6RJG - chains C and D of the 6 polymer chains in the assembly; structure by electron microscopy, 3.20 A resolution.

== Chain C ==
Protein: Cas 9
From: Streptococcus thermophilus DGCC 7710
Notes: EC 3.1.-.-
Sequence (1121 residues; each row starts with the number of its first residue):
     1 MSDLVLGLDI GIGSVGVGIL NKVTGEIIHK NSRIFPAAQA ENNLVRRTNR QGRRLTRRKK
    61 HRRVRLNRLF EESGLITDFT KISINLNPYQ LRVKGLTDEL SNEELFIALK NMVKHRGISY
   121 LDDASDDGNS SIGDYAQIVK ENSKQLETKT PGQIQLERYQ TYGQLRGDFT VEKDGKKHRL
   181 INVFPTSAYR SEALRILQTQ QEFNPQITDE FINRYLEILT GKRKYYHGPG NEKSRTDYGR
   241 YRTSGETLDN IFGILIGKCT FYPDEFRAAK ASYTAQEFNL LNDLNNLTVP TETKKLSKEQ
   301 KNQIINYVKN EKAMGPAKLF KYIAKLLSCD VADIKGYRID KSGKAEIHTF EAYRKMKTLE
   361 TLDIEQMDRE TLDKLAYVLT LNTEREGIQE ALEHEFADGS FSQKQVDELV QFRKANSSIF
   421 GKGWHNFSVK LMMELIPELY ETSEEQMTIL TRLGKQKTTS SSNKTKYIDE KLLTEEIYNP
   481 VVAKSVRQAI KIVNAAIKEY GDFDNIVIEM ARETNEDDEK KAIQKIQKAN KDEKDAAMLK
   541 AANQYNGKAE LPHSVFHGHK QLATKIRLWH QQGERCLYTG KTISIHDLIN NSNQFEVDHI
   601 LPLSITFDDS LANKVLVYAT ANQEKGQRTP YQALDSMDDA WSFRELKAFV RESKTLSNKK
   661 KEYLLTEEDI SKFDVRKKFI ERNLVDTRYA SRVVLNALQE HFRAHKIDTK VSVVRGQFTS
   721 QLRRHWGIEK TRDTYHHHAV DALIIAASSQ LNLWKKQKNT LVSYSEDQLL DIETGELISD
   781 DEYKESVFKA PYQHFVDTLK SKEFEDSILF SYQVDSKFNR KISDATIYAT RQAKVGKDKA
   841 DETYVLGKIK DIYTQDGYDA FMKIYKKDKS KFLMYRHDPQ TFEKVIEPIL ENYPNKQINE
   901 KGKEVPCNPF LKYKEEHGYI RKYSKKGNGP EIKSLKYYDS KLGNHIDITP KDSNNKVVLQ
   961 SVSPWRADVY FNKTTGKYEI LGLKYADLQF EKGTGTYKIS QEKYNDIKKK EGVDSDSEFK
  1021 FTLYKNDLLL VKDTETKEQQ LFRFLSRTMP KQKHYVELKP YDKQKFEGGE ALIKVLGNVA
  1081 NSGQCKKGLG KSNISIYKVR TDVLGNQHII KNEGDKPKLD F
Not modelled in the structure: 1-2, 122-132, 288-295, 510-689, 715-804, 893-908
From the paper describing this entry:
  - binding site for ntPAM: Lys1086

== Chain D ==
Molecule: sgRNA
From: Streptococcus thermophilus
Sequence (117 nucleotides; each row starts with the number of its first residue):
     1 GUUGCGUUGA UAAAAGUAUU GUUUUUGUAC UCUCAAGAUU CAAUAAUCUU GCAGAAGCUA
    61 CAAAGAUAAG GCUUCAUGCC GAAAUCAACA CCCUGUCAUU UUAUGGCAGG GUGUUUU
Not modelled in the structure: 1, 34-52, 93-109, 116-117

== How chain C and chain D interact ==
Residue-residue contacts (194):
  Ala40(C) - A13(D)  phosphate contact
  Asn42(C) - A83(D)  sugar contact
  Asn43(C) - A13(D)  phosphate contact
  Asn43(C) - A14(D)  phosphate contact
  Asn43(C) - A83(D)  sugar contact
  Arg46(C) - A82(D)  salt bridge to the phosphate
  Arg46(C) - A83(D)  sugar contact
  Arg47(C) - A13(D)  salt bridge to the phosphate
  Arg47(C) - A14(D)  salt bridge to the phosphate
  Arg47(C) - A15(D)  phosphate contact
  Asn49(C) - A82(D)  hydrogen bond to the base
  Arg50(C) - A14(D)  salt bridge to the phosphate
  Arg50(C) - A15(D)  salt bridge to the phosphate
  Gln51(C) - A15(D)  hydrogen bond to the phosphate
  Arg53(C) - A68(D)  phosphate contact
  Arg53(C) - G81(D)  base contact
  Arg53(C) - A82(D)  salt bridge to the phosphate
  Arg54(C) - A15(D)  salt bridge to the phosphate
  Arg54(C) - G16(D)  salt bridge to the phosphate
  Arg54(C) - C80(D)  salt bridge to the phosphate
  Leu55(C) - U17(D)  base contact
  Leu55(C) - A18(D)  phosphate contact
  Arg57(C) - C79(D)  salt bridge to the phosphate
  Arg57(C) - C80(D)  salt bridge to the phosphate
  Arg58(C) - G16(D)  salt bridge to the phosphate
  Arg58(C) - U17(D)  salt bridge to the phosphate
  Arg58(C) - G78(D)  salt bridge to the phosphate
  Arg58(C) - C79(D)  salt bridge to the phosphate
  Lys60(C) - A66(D)  phosphate contact
  Lys60(C) - U67(D)  salt bridge to the phosphate
  His61(C) - A76(D)  hydrogen bond to the sugar
  His61(C) - G78(D)  phosphate contact
  Arg62(C) - A18(D)  salt bridge to the phosphate
  Arg63(C) - G65(D)  salt bridge to the phosphate
  Arg63(C) - A66(D)  salt bridge to the phosphate
  Arg65(C) - U77(D)  phosphate contact
  Arg68(C) - C75(D)  hydrogen bond to the sugar
  Arg68(C) - A76(D)  salt bridge to the phosphate
  Ile84(C) - A63(D)  hydrogen bond to the sugar
  Ile84(C) - A64(D)  sugar contact
  Asn85(C) - U26(D)  hydrogen bond to the sugar
  Asn85(C) - G27(D)  hydrogen bond to the sugar
  Tyr89(C) - A63(D)  hydrogen bond to the phosphate
  Lys110(C) - A64(D)  hydrogen bond to the phosphate
  Lys110(C) - G65(D)  salt bridge to the phosphate
  Asn111(C) - A64(D)  phosphate contact
  Lys114(C) - A64(D)  salt bridge to the phosphate
  Lys114(C) - G65(D)  salt bridge to the phosphate
  His115(C) - U19(D)  phosphate contact
  His115(C) - U20(D)  salt bridge to the phosphate
  Arg116(C) - U17(D)  hydrogen bond to the phosphate
  Arg116(C) - A18(D)  salt bridge to the phosphate
  Arg116(C) - U19(D)  phosphate contact
  Gly117(C) - A18(D)  sugar contact
  Tyr159(C) - C61(D)  sugar contact
  Gly163(C) - C61(D)  hydrogen bond to the sugar
  Gln164(C) - C61(D)  phosphate contact
  Leu165(C) - A62(D)  hydrogen bond to the phosphate
  Arg166(C) - U20(D)  salt bridge to the phosphate
  Arg166(C) - A62(D)  hydrogen bond to the phosphate
  Arg166(C) - A63(D)  salt bridge to the phosphate
  Gly167(C) - U20(D)  hydrogen bond to the phosphate
  Asn182(C) - U19(D)  sugar contact
  Val183(C) - A18(D)  sugar contact
  Gly221(C) - U77(D)  sugar contact
  Lys222(C) - U17(D)  hydrogen bond to the sugar
  Arg223(C) - G16(D)  hydrogen bond to the sugar
  Arg223(C) - U17(D)  phosphate contact
  Arg223(C) - U77(D)  base contact
  Arg223(C) - G78(D)  salt bridge to the phosphate
  Arg223(C) - C79(D)  salt bridge to the phosphate
  Lys224(C) - G16(D)  sugar contact
  Tyr225(C) - A15(D)  hydrogen bond to the sugar
  Tyr225(C) - G16(D)  sugar contact
  Gly228(C) - A15(D)  phosphate contact
  Pro229(C) - A15(D)  phosphate contact
  Pro229(C) - G16(D)  phosphate contact
  Pro229(C) - C79(D)  phosphate contact
  Gly230(C) - G78(D)  phosphate contact
  Gly230(C) - C79(D)  hydrogen bond to the phosphate
  Asn231(C) - U77(D)  phosphate contact
  Asn231(C) - G78(D)  sugar contact
  Lys233(C) - U74(D)  hydrogen bond to the phosphate
  Lys233(C) - C75(D)  salt bridge to the phosphate
  Ser234(C) - U74(D)  base contact
  Ser234(C) - G78(D)  hydrogen bond to the sugar
  Thr236(C) - C79(D)  phosphate contact
  Thr236(C) - C80(D)  hydrogen bond to the phosphate
  Tyr238(C) - A14(D)  phosphate contact
  Tyr238(C) - A15(D)  phosphate contact
  Tyr238(C) - C80(D)  phosphate contact
  Arg240(C) - U77(D)  hydrogen bond to the base
  Tyr241(C) - U77(D)  hydrogen bond to the base
  Thr260(C) - G4(D)  hydrogen bond to the phosphate
  Lys270(C) - G6(D)  salt bridge to the phosphate
  Asn279(C) - C5(D)  sugar contact
  Asn282(C) - G4(D)  sugar contact
  Arg338(C) - C5(D)  hydrogen bond to the sugar
  Arg338(C) - G6(D)  hydrogen bond to the sugar
  Lys341(C) - U7(D)  sugar contact
  Glu346(C) - G6(D)  hydrogen bond to the sugar
  His348(C) - C5(D)  hydrogen bond to the sugar
  Lys422(C) - U7(D)  salt bridge to the phosphate
  His425(C) - G4(D)  phosphate contact
  His425(C) - C5(D)  salt bridge to the phosphate
  Asn426(C) - G4(D)  phosphate contact
  Asn426(C) - C5(D)  hydrogen bond to the phosphate
  Phe427(C) - G4(D)  sugar contact
  Gln446(C) - U3(D)  hydrogen bond to the base
  Gln446(C) - G4(D)  hydrogen bond to the sugar
  Met447(C) - U2(D)  base contact
  Met447(C) - U3(D)  base contact
  Lys464(C) - G110(D)  salt bridge to the phosphate
  Lys464(C) - G111(D)  phosphate contact
  Thr465(C) - G110(D)  phosphate contact
  Thr465(C) - G111(D)  phosphate contact
  Lys466(C) - G111(D)  phosphate contact
  Lys466(C) - U112(D)  salt bridge to the phosphate
  Tyr467(C) - G111(D)  phosphate contact
  Lys484(C) - U85(D)  salt bridge to the phosphate
  Arg487(C) - A84(D)  sugar contact
  Lys491(C) - C86(D)  salt bridge to the phosphate
  Lys491(C) - A87(D)  salt bridge to the phosphate
  Gln813(C) - U85(D)  phosphate contact
  Val814(C) - C86(D)  base contact
  Ser816(C) - C86(D)  base contact
  Lys817(C) - A83(D)  salt bridge to the phosphate
  Lys817(C) - A84(D)  base contact
  Asn819(C) - A68(D)  base contact
  Asn819(C) - A69(D)  base contact
  Asn819(C) - G81(D)  hydrogen bond to the sugar
  Asn819(C) - A82(D)  sugar contact
  Asn819(C) - A83(D)  phosphate contact
  Arg820(C) - A68(D)  hydrogen bond to the base
  Arg820(C) - A82(D)  sugar contact
  Arg820(C) - A83(D)  salt bridge to the phosphate
  Arg820(C) - A84(D)  salt bridge to the phosphate
  Lys821(C) - A68(D)  base contact
  Lys821(C) - A82(D)  base contact
  Ile822(C) - A68(D)  hydrogen bond to the base
  Ile822(C) - A69(D)  sugar contact
  Ile827(C) - U22(D)  hydrogen bond to the sugar
  Ile827(C) - U23(D)  sugar contact
  Ala829(C) - U23(D)  phosphate contact
  Ala829(C) - U24(D)  phosphate contact
  Arg831(C) - U24(D)  salt bridge to the phosphate
  Arg831(C) - C58(D)  salt bridge to the phosphate
  Lys848(C) - U22(D)  salt bridge to the phosphate
  Lys848(C) - U23(D)  salt bridge to the phosphate
  Lys850(C) - U22(D)  phosphate contact
  Leu873(C) - C58(D)  phosphate contact
  Met874(C) - C58(D)  sugar contact
  His877(C) - G57(D)  sugar contact
  His877(C) - C58(D)  hydrogen bond to the sugar
  Lys922(C) - C30(D)  hydrogen bond to the base
  Lys922(C) - C58(D)  hydrogen bond to the base
  Ser924(C) - C30(D)  phosphate contact
  Ser924(C) - U31(D)  phosphate contact
  Lys925(C) - U31(D)  phosphate contact
  Gly929(C) - C30(D)  sugar contact
  Pro930(C) - A29(D)  base contact
  Pro930(C) - C30(D)  sugar contact
  Pro930(C) - U59(D)  base contact
  Glu931(C) - U59(D)  hydrogen bond to the sugar
  Glu931(C) - A60(D)  phosphate contact
  Lys933(C) - A60(D)  hydrogen bond to the phosphate
  Lys933(C) - C61(D)  salt bridge to the phosphate
  Ser934(C) - U59(D)  phosphate contact
  Ser934(C) - A60(D)  hydrogen bond to the phosphate
  Leu935(C) - U59(D)  phosphate contact
  Lys936(C) - U59(D)  hydrogen bond to the phosphate
  Asp952(C) - U25(D)  sugar contact
  Ser953(C) - U24(D)  phosphate contact
  Asn954(C) - U25(D)  hydrogen bond to the phosphate
  Val957(C) - U23(D)  sugar contact
  Val957(C) - U24(D)  sugar contact
  Leu959(C) - A68(D)  sugar contact
  Tyr985(C) - A69(D)  base contact
  Leu988(C) - A69(D)  base contact
  Gln989(C) - G70(D)  sugar contact
  Phe990(C) - A69(D)  base contact
  Phe990(C) - G70(D)  sugar contact
  Phe990(C) - G71(D)  sugar contact
  Glu991(C) - G71(D)  phosphate contact
  Lys992(C) - G71(D)  phosphate contact
  Lys992(C) - C72(D)  phosphate contact
  Gly993(C) - C72(D)  phosphate contact
  Gly995(C) - G71(D)  sugar contact
  Tyr997(C) - A69(D)  hydrogen bond to the base
  Arg1100(C) - A88(D)  hydrogen bond to the sugar
  Thr1101(C) - A87(D)  sugar contact
  Asp1102(C) - A87(D)  base contact
  Val1103(C) - A87(D)  phosphate contact
  His1108(C) - U115(D)  base contact
Interface residues without a listed pair, chain C (141 interface residues in all): Arg33, Val45, Thr56, Lys59, Leu86, Asn87, Pro88, Ile118, Tyr226, His227, Ile251, Phe252, Phe278, Ile477, Gln488, Lys498, Asp815, Asp878, Tyr923, Asn928, Ile932, Pro950, Ala986, Glu1113
Interface residues without a listed pair, chain D (61 interface residues in all): A12, G21, A56

== Summary ==
141 residues of chain C face 61 of chain D across their interface, with 45 hydrogen bonds and 46 salt bridges.
Among the polar pairs are Asn49(C)-A82(D), Arg240(C)-U77(D) and Tyr241(C)-U77(D). From the paper: a binding
site for ntPAM at Lys1086(C).
Chain C is Cas 9 (Streptococcus thermophilus DGCC 7710) and chain D is sgRNA (Streptococcus thermophilus); the
structure, Cryo-EM structure of St1Cas9-sgRNA-AcrIIA6-tDNA59-ntPAM complex, was determined by electron
microscopy, deposited together with 6RJ9, 6RJA and 6RJD.
